PDB entry 9EBK | X-ray diffraction, 2.08 A resolution | chains B and A

Chain B (and A):
Molecule: Piperazate synthase
Source organism: Streptomyces griseus subsp. griseus
Notes: chain A of this document is another copy of the same molecule, construct and numbering; everything in this record applies to it too
Chain sequence (226 residues; each row starts with the number of its first residue):
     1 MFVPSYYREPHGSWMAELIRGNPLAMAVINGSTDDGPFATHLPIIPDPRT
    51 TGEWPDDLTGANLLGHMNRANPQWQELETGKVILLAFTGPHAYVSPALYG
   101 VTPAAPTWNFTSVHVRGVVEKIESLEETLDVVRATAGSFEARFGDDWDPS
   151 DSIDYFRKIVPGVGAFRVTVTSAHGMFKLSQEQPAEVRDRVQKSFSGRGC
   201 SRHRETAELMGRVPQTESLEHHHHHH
Unresolved in the structure: 215-219, 225-226 (chain A: 217-220, 224-226)
Bound ions: heme Fe site 1: His-66 (shared with His-223(A) of chain A); heme Fe site 2: His-223 (shared with His-66(A) of chain A)
Small-molecule neighbours:
  - heme (HEM), molecule 1: Phe-2, Tyr-93, Ala-105, Pro-106, Thr-107, Trp-108, Phe-110, Lys-178, His-221, His-222, His-223
  - heme (HEM), molecule 2: Thr-40, His-41, Leu-42, Pro-43, His-66, Met-67, Asn-68, Asn-71, Val-132, Thr-135, Ala-136, Phe-139, Phe-156, Ile-159, Val-160, Gly-162, Val-163

Chain B / chain A interface:
Contacting residue pairs (112):
  Phe-2(B) / Asn-68(A)
  Phe-2(B) / Ala-70(A)
  Phe-2(B) / Asn-71(A)
  Phe-2(B) / Pro-72(A)
  Pro-23(B) / Trp-108(A)
  Leu-24(B) / Phe-110(A)  hydrophobic
  Met-26(B) / Ala-86(A)  hydrophobic
  Met-26(B) / His-114(A)
  Val-28(B) / Val-28(A)  hydrophobic
  Val-28(B) / Pro-37(A)  hydrophobic
  Asn-30(B) / Asn-30(A)
  Asn-30(B) / Gly-31(A)  hydrogen bond (side chain-backbone)
  Asn-30(B) / Ser-32(A)  hydrogen bond (side chain-backbone)
  Asn-30(B) / Gly-36(A)
  Asn-30(B) / Pro-37(A)
  Gly-31(B) / Asn-30(A)  hydrogen bond (backbone-side chain)
  Ser-32(B) / Asn-30(A)  hydrogen bond (backbone-side chain)
  Thr-33(B) / Val-82(A)
  Asp-34(B) / Val-82(A)
  Asp-35(B) / Arg-116(A)  hydrogen bond (backbone-side chain)
  Gly-36(B) / Asn-30(A)
  Gly-36(B) / Val-82(A)
  Gly-36(B) / Arg-116(A)
  Pro-37(B) / Val-28(A)  hydrophobic
  Pro-37(B) / Ile-29(A)
  Pro-37(B) / Asn-30(A)
  Pro-37(B) / Arg-116(A)  hydrogen bond (backbone-side chain)
  Ala-39(B) / Leu-84(A)  hydrophobic
  Ala-39(B) / His-114(A)
  His-41(B) / Thr-88(A)
  His-41(B) / Phe-110(A)
  His-41(B) / Ser-112(A)  hydrogen bond
  His-41(B) / His-114(A)  hydrogen bond
  Asn-68(B) / Phe-2(A)
  Ala-70(B) / Phe-2(A)
  Asn-71(B) / Phe-2(A)
  Pro-72(B) / Phe-2(A)
  Val-82(B) / Thr-33(A)
  Val-82(B) / Asp-34(A)
  Val-82(B) / Gly-36(A)
  Leu-84(B) / Ala-39(A)  hydrophobic
  Ala-86(B) / Met-26(A)  hydrophobic
  Thr-88(B) / His-41(A)
  Tyr-93(B) / Phe-139(A)  hydrophobic
  Tyr-93(B) / Glu-140(A)  hydrogen bond
  Tyr-93(B) / Phe-143(A)  hydrophobic
  Tyr-93(B) / Gly-144(A)
  Ser-95(B) / Glu-140(A)  hydrogen bond
  Ser-95(B) / Asp-145(A)
  Ser-95(B) / Trp-147(A)
  Pro-96(B) / Glu-140(A)
  Pro-96(B) / Trp-147(A)
  Ala-97(B) / Asp-145(A)
  Ala-97(B) / Trp-147(A)
  Thr-102(B) / Asp-151(A)
  Pro-103(B) / Asp-151(A)
  Pro-103(B) / Ser-152(A)
  Pro-103(B) / Tyr-155(A)  hydrophobic
  Ala-104(B) / Trp-147(A)
  Ala-104(B) / Ser-152(A)  hydrogen bond (backbone-side chain)
  Ala-104(B) / Tyr-155(A)
  Ala-104(B) / Phe-156(A)
  Ala-105(B) / Tyr-155(A)
  Ala-105(B) / Phe-156(A)  hydrophobic
  Pro-106(B) / Ala-136(A)  hydrophobic
  Pro-106(B) / Trp-147(A)  hydrophobic
  Trp-108(B) / Pro-23(A)
  Trp-108(B) / Leu-24(A)
  Trp-108(B) / Phe-139(A)  hydrophobic
  Trp-108(B) / Phe-143(A)  hydrophobic
  Phe-110(B) / Leu-24(A)  hydrophobic
  Phe-110(B) / His-41(A)
  Ser-112(B) / His-41(A)  hydrogen bond
  His-114(B) / Ala-39(A)
  His-114(B) / His-41(A)  hydrogen bond
  Arg-116(B) / Asp-35(A)  hydrogen bond (side chain-backbone)
  Arg-116(B) / Gly-36(A)
  Arg-116(B) / Pro-37(A)  hydrogen bond (side chain-backbone)
  Ala-136(B) / Tyr-93(A)
  Ala-136(B) / Pro-106(A)  hydrophobic
  Phe-139(B) / Tyr-93(A)  hydrophobic
  Phe-139(B) / Trp-108(A)  hydrophobic
  Glu-140(B) / Tyr-93(A)  hydrogen bond
  Glu-140(B) / Ser-95(A)  hydrogen bond
  Glu-140(B) / Pro-96(A)
  Phe-143(B) / Tyr-93(A)  hydrophobic
  Phe-143(B) / Trp-108(A)  hydrophobic
  Gly-144(B) / Tyr-93(A)
  Gly-144(B) / Ser-95(A)
  Asp-145(B) / Ser-95(A)
  Asp-145(B) / Ala-97(A)
  Trp-147(B) / Ser-95(A)
  Trp-147(B) / Pro-96(A)
  Trp-147(B) / Ala-97(A)
  Trp-147(B) / Ala-104(A)
  Trp-147(B) / Pro-106(A)
  Asp-151(B) / Pro-103(A)
  Ser-152(B) / Pro-103(A)
  Ser-152(B) / Ala-104(A)  hydrogen bond (side chain-backbone)
  Tyr-155(B) / Pro-103(A)  hydrophobic
  Tyr-155(B) / His-223(A)  hydrogen bond (side chain-backbone)
  Phe-156(B) / Ala-104(A)
  Phe-156(B) / Ala-105(A)  hydrophobic
  Ile-159(B) / His-223(A)
  Gly-199(B) / Ser-201(A)
  Cys-200(B) / Ser-201(A)
  Ser-201(B) / Cys-200(A)
  Ser-201(B) / Ser-201(A)
  His-223(B) / Tyr-155(A)  hydrogen bond (backbone-side chain)
  His-223(B) / Ile-159(A)
  His-224(B) / Tyr-155(A)  hydrogen bond (backbone-side chain)
  His-224(B) / Ile-159(A)
Other interface residues (no listed pair), chain B (57 interface residues in all): Ile-29, Phe-38, Arg-198
Other interface residues (no listed pair), chain A (54 interface residues in all): Met-1, Phe-38

Overview:
The interface between chain B and chain A involves 57 residues on one side and 54 on the other, with 21
hydrogen bonds. Polar pairs include Asn-30(B)/Gly-31(A), Asn-30(B)/Ser-32(A) and Asp-35(B)/Arg-116(A). Chain B
binds heme.
Both chains are Piperazate synthase (Streptomyces griseus subsp. griseus). Entry 9EBK (Piperazate synthase
(PipS) in complex with haem) was determined by X-ray diffraction together with 9EBM from the same study.
